5NGL - chain A; structure by X-ray diffraction, 1.85 A resolution.

# Chain A
Protein: Glucosylceramidase
From: Bacteroides thetaiotaomicron
UniProt: A0A173SYZ2 (A0A173SYZ2_BACT4); residues 22-496 here correspond to UniProt positions 19-493 (UniProt number = residue number - 3)
Chain sequence (494 residues; numbered 3 to 496; the number before each row is that of its first residue):
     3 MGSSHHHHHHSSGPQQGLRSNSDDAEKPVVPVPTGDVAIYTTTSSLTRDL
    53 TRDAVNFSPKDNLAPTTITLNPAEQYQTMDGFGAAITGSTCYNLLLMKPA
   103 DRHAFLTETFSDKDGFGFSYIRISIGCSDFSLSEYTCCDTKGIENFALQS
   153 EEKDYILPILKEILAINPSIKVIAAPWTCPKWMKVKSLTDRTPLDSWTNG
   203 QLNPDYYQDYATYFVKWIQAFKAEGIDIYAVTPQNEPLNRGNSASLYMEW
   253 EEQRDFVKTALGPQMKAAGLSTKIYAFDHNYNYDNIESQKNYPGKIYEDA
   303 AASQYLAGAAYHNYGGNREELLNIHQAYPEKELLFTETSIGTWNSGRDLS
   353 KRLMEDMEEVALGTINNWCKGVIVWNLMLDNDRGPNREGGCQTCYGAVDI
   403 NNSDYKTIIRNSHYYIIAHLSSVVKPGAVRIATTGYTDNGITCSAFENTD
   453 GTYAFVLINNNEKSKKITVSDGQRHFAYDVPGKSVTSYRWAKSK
Unresolved in the structure: 3-36, 61-68, 495-496
Sequence notes: initiating methionine (3); expression tag (4-21)
Disulfides: C393-C396
What the authors report for this chain:
  - catalytic residues: E238, E339
  - mutagenesis - E238A, E339A: abolished catalytic activity
  - mutagenesis - E339Q: abolished catalytic activity on 1,6-beta-Glucan (pustulan)
  - mutagenesis - H281A, N282A, W345A, C393S, C396S: decreased catalytic activity on 1,6-beta-Glucan (pustulan)
  - mutagenesis - D286A (3-fold): decreased catalytic activity
  - binding site for 1-deoxynojirimycin: D131, W179, N237, E238, N244, E339, W377
  - binding site for beta-D-glucopyranose: W345, C393, C396
  - specificity-determining residues: Q236 to W252, L381 to G398

# In short
The paper reports catalytic residues E238 and E339; H281A, N282A and W345A, among others, reduce catalytic
activity on 1,6-beta-Glucan (pustulan); 9 substitutions were tested in all.
Chain A is Glucosylceramidase (Bacteroides thetaiotaomicron); the structure, The endo-beta1,6-glucanase
BT3312, was determined by X-ray diffraction, deposited together with 5NGK.
